Entry 1OPX (X-ray diffraction, 2.80 A resolution); this record covers chains A and B.

# Chain A
Molecule: virB11 homolog
From: Helicobacter pylori
UniProt: Q7BK04 (Q7BK04_HELPY); residues 1-330 here = UniProt positions 1-330
Amino-acid sequence (330 residues; each row starts with the number of its first residue):
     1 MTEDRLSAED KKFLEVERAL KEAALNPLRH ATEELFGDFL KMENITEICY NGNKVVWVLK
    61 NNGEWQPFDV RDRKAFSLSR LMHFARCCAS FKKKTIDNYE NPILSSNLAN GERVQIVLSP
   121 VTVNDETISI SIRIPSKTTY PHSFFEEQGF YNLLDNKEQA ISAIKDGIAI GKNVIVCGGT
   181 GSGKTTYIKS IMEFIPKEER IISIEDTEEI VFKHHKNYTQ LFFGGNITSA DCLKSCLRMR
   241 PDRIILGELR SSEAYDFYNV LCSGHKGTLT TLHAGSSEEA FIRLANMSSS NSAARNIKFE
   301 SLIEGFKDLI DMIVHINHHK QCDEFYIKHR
Disordered / not traced: 1-5, 329-330
Sequence notes: modified residue (42, 82, 192, 239, 287, 312)
Modified positions: Mse42, Mse82, Mse192, Mse239, Mse287, Mse312 (selenomethionine; parent Met)
From the paper describing this entry:
  - mutagenesis - R18A: increased catalytic activity
  - mutagenesis - R113E: abolished catalytic activity
  - mutagenesis - R133E: decreased catalytic activity
  - mutagenesis - R18A: decreased binding to hexameric particles
  - mutagenesis - R113E, R133E: unchanged binding to hexameric particles

# Chain B
Molecule: virB11 homolog
From: Helicobacter pylori
UniProt: Q7BK04 (Q7BK04_HELPY); residues 1001-1330 here correspond to UniProt positions 1-330 (UniProt number = residue number - 1000)
Amino-acid sequence (330 residues; numbered 1001 to 1330; the number before each row is that of its first residue):
  1001 MTEDRLSAED KKFLEVERAL KEAALNPLRH ATEELFGDFL KMENITEICY NGNKVVWVLK
  1061 NNGEWQPFDV RDRKAFSLSR LMHFARCCAS FKKKTIDNYE NPILSSNLAN GERVQIVLSP
  1121 VTVNDETISI SIRIPSKTTY PHSFFEEQGF YNLLDNKEQA ISAIKDGIAI GKNVIVCGGT
  1181 GSGKTTYIKS IMEFIPKEER IISIEDTEEI VFKHHKNYTQ LFFGGNITSA DCLKSCLRMR
  1241 PDRIILGELR SSEAYDFYNV LCSGHKGTLT TLHAGSSEEA FIRLANMSSS NSAARNIKFE
  1301 SLIEGFKDLI DMIVHINHHK QCDEFYIKHR
Disordered / not traced: 1001-1005, 1329-1330
Sequence notes: modified residue (1042, 1082, 1192, 1239, 1287, 1312)
Modified positions: Mse1042, Mse1082, Mse1192, Mse1239, Mse1287, Mse1312 (selenomethionine; parent Met)
Residues lining bound ligands: nonaethylene glycol (2PE): Asp1038, Phe1039, Lys1041, Mse1042, Val1055, Pro1067, Phe1068, Asp1069, Arg1073

# Interface between chain A and chain B
Contacting residue pairs (78; chain A residue first):
  Leu6(A) with Lys1054(B); Arg1071(B); Arg1073(B); Lys1074(B); Phe1076(B); Ser1077(B)
  Glu9(A) with Lys1074(B)
  Asp10(A) with Ser1077(B); Leu1078(B), hydrogen bond (side chain-backbone)
  Phe13(A) with Leu1078(B), hydrophobic; Ser1079(B); Mse1082(B), hydrophobic; Arg1086(B)
  Leu14(A) with Leu1078(B), hydrophobic; Asp1125(B); Glu1126(B)
  Glu17(A) with Tyr1099(B), hydrogen bond
  Arg18(A) with Asp1125(B), salt bridge; Glu1126(B), salt bridge
  Leu20(A) with Tyr1099(B)
  Lys93(A) with Tyr1099(B)
  Glu198(A) with Trp1065(B)
  Arg200(A) with Cys1049(B), hydrogen bond; Asn1051(B), hydrogen bond; Trp1065(B); Ser1131(B)
  Glu208(A) with Val1123(B)
  Lys216(A) with Trp1057(B)
  Asn217(A) with Asn1051(B); Trp1057(B); Trp1065(B)
  Tyr218(A) with Asn1051(B), hydrogen bond (backbone-side chain)
  Thr219(A) with Asn1051(B)
  Gln220(A) with Val1121(B); Thr1122(B); Val1123(B)
  Leu221(A) with Val1121(B)
  Phe222(A) with Val1121(B), hydrogen bond (backbone-backbone); Thr1122(B); Val1123(B), hydrophobic
  Asn226(A) with Glu1100(B)
  Ile227(A) with Pro1102(B), hydrophobic; Val1121(B), hydrophobic
  Asp231(A) with Ile1103(B)
  Ser235(A) with Ile1103(B); Gln1115(B), hydrogen bond; Val1117(B)
  Arg238(A) with Gln1115(B); Ser1131(B)
  Mse239(A) with Ser1129(B); Ser1131(B)
  Arg240(A) with Thr1046(B), hydrogen bond; Glu1047(B), salt bridge; Leu1059(B); Trp1065(B); Arg1133(B); Thr1180(B)
  Asp242(A) with Trp1065(B), hydrogen bond
  Tyr255(A) with Asn1286(B)
  Tyr258(A) with Asn1286(B)
  Asn259(A) with Arg1283(B), hydrogen bond
  Cys262(A) with Ala1274(B); Gly1275(B); Glu1279(B); Arg1283(B); Asn1286(B)
  Ser263(A) with His1273(B); Ala1274(B); Gly1275(B); Arg1283(B)
  Gly264(A) with Gly1275(B); Glu1279(B), hydrogen bond (backbone-side chain)
  Lys266(A) with His1318(B)
  Ala293(A) with Ser1290(B)
  Asn296(A) with Ser1289(B); Phe1299(B)
  Ile297(A) with Asn1286(B); Phe1299(B), hydrophobic
Also at the interface, not in a pair above, chain A (42 interface residues in all): Cys232, Leu261, Lys298, Ser301, Leu309
Also at the interface, not in a pair above, chain B (47 interface residues in all): Asn1098, Ser1105, Gly1181, Arg1250, Ile1282

# In short
Chain A and chain B form an interface of 42 and 47 residues respectively, with 11 hydrogen bonds and 3 salt
bridges. Polar contacts include Arg18(A)-Asp1125(B), Arg18(A)-Glu1126(B) and Arg240(A)-Glu1047(B). Ligands of
chain B: nonaethylene glycol. From the paper: R18A of chain A increases catalytic activity; R113E of chain A
abolishes catalytic activity.
Both chains are virB11 homolog (Helicobacter pylori). Entry 1OPX (Crystal structure of the traffic ATPase
(HP0525) of the Helicobacter pylori type IV secretion system bound ...) was determined by X-ray diffraction,
deposited together with 1NLY and 1NLZ.
